PDB entry 5JHQ | X-ray diffraction, 3.20 A resolution | chains A and F of the 3 polymer chains in the assembly

== Chain A ==
Name: Tankyrase-1
Organism: Homo sapiens
Notes: EC 2.4.2.30
UniProt: O95271 (TNKS1_HUMAN); numbering as in UniProt (aligned over 174-649)
Amino-acid sequence (482 residues; each row starts with the number of its first residue):
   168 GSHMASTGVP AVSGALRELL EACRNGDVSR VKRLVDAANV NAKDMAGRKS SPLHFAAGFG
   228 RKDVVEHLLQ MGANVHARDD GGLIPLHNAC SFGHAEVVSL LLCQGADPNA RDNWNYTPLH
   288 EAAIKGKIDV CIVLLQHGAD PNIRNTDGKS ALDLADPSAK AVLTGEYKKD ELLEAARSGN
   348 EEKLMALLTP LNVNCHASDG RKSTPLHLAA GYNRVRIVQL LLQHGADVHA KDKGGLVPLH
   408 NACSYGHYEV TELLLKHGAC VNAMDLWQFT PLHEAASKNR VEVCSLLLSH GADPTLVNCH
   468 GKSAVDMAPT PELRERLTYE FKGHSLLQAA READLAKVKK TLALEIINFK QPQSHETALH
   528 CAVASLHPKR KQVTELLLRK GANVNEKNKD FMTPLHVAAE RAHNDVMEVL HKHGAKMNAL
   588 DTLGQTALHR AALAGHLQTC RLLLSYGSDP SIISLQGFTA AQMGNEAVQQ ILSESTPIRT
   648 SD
Disordered / not traced: 168-180, 643-649
Differences from the reference sequence: expression tag (168-173)

== Chain F ==
Name: Peptide derived from insulin-responsive aminopeptidase (IRAP)
Amino-acid sequence (16 residues; each row starts with the number of its first residue):
     1 ATGYRQSPDG ACSVPS
Disordered / not traced: 1-2, 14-16

== How chain A and chain F interact ==
Residue-residue contacts (30; chain A residue first):
  Arg368(A) - Gln6(F)  hydrogen bond (side chain-backbone)
  Arg368(A) - Ser7(F)  hydrogen bond (side chain-backbone)
  Arg368(A) - Pro8(F)
  Arg368(A) - Asp9(F)
  Ser370(A) - Asp9(F)  hydrogen bond
  Leu375(A) - Asp9(F)
  Gly378(A) - Asp9(F)
  Gly378(A) - Gly10(F)
  Gly378(A) - Ala11(F)  hydrogen bond (backbone-backbone)
  Tyr379(A) - Gly10(F)
  Tyr379(A) - Ala11(F)  hydrophobic
  Lys400(A) - Gly3(F)
  Leu403(A) - Pro8(F)  hydrophobic
  Asn408(A) - Asp9(F)  hydrogen bond (side chain-backbone)
  Ser411(A) - Pro8(F)
  Tyr412(A) - Ser7(F)  hydrogen bond
  Tyr412(A) - Pro8(F)  hydrogen bond (side chain-backbone)
  Tyr412(A) - Asp9(F)
  Tyr412(A) - Gly10(F)  hydrogen bond (side chain-backbone)
  Tyr412(A) - Ala11(F)  hydrophobic
  Tyr412(A) - Cys12(F)
  His414(A) - Ala11(F)  hydrogen bond (side chain-backbone)
  His414(A) - Cys12(F)
  Asp432(A) - Arg5(F)  salt bridge
  Trp434(A) - Gly3(F)
  Trp434(A) - Arg5(F)
  Phe436(A) - Arg5(F)
  Glu441(A) - Arg5(F)  salt bridge
  Glu441(A) - Pro8(F)
  Arg447(A) - Cys12(F)  hydrogen bond
Other interface residues (no listed pair), chain A (17 interface residues in all): His374
Other interface residues (no listed pair), chain F (10 interface residues in all): Tyr4

== Overview ==
The interface between chain A and chain F involves 17 residues on one side and 10 on the other; the contacts
include 10 hydrogen bonds and 2 salt bridges. Polar contacts include Asp432(A)-Arg5(F), Glu441(A)-Arg5(F) and
Arg368(A)-Gln6(F).
Chain A is Tankyrase-1 (Homo sapiens) and chain F is Peptide derived from insulin-responsive aminopeptidase
(IRAP); the structure, ARCs 1-3 of human Tankyrase-1 bound to a peptide derived from IRAP, was determined by
X-ray diffraction.
